8P63 - chains D and H of the 14 polymer chains in the assembly; structure by electron microscopy, 3.70 A resolution.

# Chain D
Protein: DNA replication complex GINS protein SLD5
Source organism: Saccharomyces cerevisiae
Reference sequence: Q03406 (SLD5_YEAST); residues 1-294 here = UniProt positions 1-294
Amino-acid sequence (294 residues; each row starts with the number of its first residue):
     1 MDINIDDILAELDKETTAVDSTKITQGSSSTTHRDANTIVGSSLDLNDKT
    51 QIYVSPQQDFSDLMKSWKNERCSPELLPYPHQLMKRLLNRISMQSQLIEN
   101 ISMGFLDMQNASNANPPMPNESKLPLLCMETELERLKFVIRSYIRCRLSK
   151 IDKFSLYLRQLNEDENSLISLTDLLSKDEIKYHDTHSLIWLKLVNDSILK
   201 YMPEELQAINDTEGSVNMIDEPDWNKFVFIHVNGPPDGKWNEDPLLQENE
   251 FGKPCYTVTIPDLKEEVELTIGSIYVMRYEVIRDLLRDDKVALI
Disordered / not traced: 1-49
Curated features (UniProtKB/Swiss-Prot):
  - mutagenesis: Ser21 (S21P: In sld5-8; temperature-sensitive mutant; in association with P-66. Defective in DNA replication), Ser66 (S66P: In sld5-8; temperature-sensitive mutant; in association with P-21. Defective in DNA replication), Trp67 (W67R: In sld5-12; temperature-sensitive mutant. Defective in DNA replication), Lys150 (K150E: In sld5-2; temperature-sensitive mutant. Defective in DNA replication), Leu293 (L293P: In sld5-13; temperature-sensitive mutant. Defective in DNA replication)

# Chain H
Protein: DNA replication complex GINS protein PSF1
Source organism: Saccharomyces cerevisiae
Reference sequence: Q12488 (PSF1_YEAST); numbering as in UniProt (aligned over 1-208)
Amino-acid sequence (208 residues; numbered 1 to 208; the number before each row is that of its first residue):
     1 MYGDLGNKLVLEAKRTKQLYARSNQDVNLPMYHEDIIRNILKEVSNLRKN
    51 TEYLKEQQQLGMLDDKVAKCQYFVTLLCMERNKRCLLAYQRLRTDILDSM
   101 AWNNNGLDLMSSITFSQQDTNNLSHQEQEYLKEYCDLITDLKSGDLVDID
   151 LSGSLVPPSDVFIDVRVLKDAGEIQTEYGVFNLIKDSQFFVRQSDVERLI
   201 QQGYLQKI
Disordered / not traced: 1, 113-115
Curated features (UniProtKB/Swiss-Prot):
  - mutagenesis: Arg84 (R84G: In PSF1-1; temperature-sensitive mutant. Defective in DNA replication. Impaired chromatin binding of CDC45)

# Interface between chain D and chain H
Contacting residue pairs - 42 pairs, chain D then chain H:
  Leu88(D) - Asp145(H)
  Glu99(D) - Glu177(H)
  Glu99(D) - Tyr178(H)
  Ser102(D) - Tyr178(H)
  Leu106(D) - Tyr178(H)  hydrophobic
  Glu130(D) - Arg192(H)  salt bridge
  Arg135(D) - Pro158(H)
  Lys137(D) - Asp148(H)  hydrogen bond (side chain-backbone)
  Phe138(D) - Leu155(H)
  Phe138(D) - Pro157(H)  hydrophobic
  Phe138(D) - Pro158(H)
  Ile140(D) - Ile149(H)  hydrophobic
  Arg141(D) - Asp150(H)  salt bridge
  Arg141(D) - Leu151(H)
  Arg141(D) - Ser154(H)  hydrogen bond (side chain-backbone)
  Arg141(D) - Leu155(H)
  Arg145(D) - Trp102(H)
  Lys181(D) - Asp140(H)  salt bridge
  Tyr182(D) - Tyr134(H)  hydrogen bond
  Tyr182(D) - Leu141(H)  hydrophobic
  Thr185(D) - Leu137(H)
  His186(D) - Asp98(H)  salt bridge
  His186(D) - Tyr130(H)  hydrogen bond
  His186(D) - Tyr134(H)
  Ile189(D) - Glu133(H)
  Trp190(D) - Thr94(H)  hydrogen bond
  Lys192(D) - Glu129(H)  salt bridge
  Leu193(D) - Gln126(H)
  Leu193(D) - Tyr130(H)  hydrophobic
  Val194(D) - Leu87(H)  hydrophobic
  Asp196(D) - Gln126(H)
  Ser197(D) - Gln90(H)
  Ser197(D) - Gln126(H)
  Ile198(D) - Leu86(H)  hydrophobic
  Ile198(D) - Gln90(H)
  Tyr201(D) - Leu41(H)  hydrophobic
  Met202(D) - Lys83(H)
  Pro203(D) - Arg48(H)
  Pro203(D) - Met79(H)  hydrophobic
  Leu206(D) - Leu76(H)  hydrophobic
  Leu206(D) - Met79(H)  hydrophobic
  Leu206(D) - Lys83(H)  hydrogen bond (backbone-side chain)
Also at the interface, not in a pair above, chain D (39 interface residues in all): Ile91, Ser92, Met103, Leu127, Glu134, Ile144, Leu148, Asp152, Asp178, Leu199, Ala208, Val216
Also at the interface, not in a pair above, chain H (39 interface residues in all): Arg84, Glu127, Leu146, Gly153, Val156, Val161, Phe162, Ser194

# Overview
Chain D and chain H each contribute 39 residues to their interface, with 6 hydrogen bonds and 5 salt bridges.
Among the polar pairs are Glu130(D)-Arg192(H), Arg141(D)-Asp150(H) and Lys181(D)-Asp140(H). Curated annotation
(UniProt) lists 5 mutagenesis sites on chain D; one mutagenesis site on chain H.
Chain D is DNA replication complex GINS protein SLD5 and chain H is DNA replication complex GINS protein PSF1,
both from Saccharomyces cerevisiae; the structure, S. cerevisiae consensus-sCMGE on ssDNA after DNA
replication initiation, was determined by electron microscopy (same publication as 8P5E and 8P62).
